PDB entry 9EEI | X-ray diffraction, 2.76 A resolution | chain A

== Chain A ==
Molecule: 3C-like proteinase nsp5
From: Severe acute respiratory syndrome coronavirus 2
Notes: EC 3.4.22.69
UniProt: P0DTD1 (R1AB_SARS2); residues 1-306 here correspond to UniProt positions 3264-3569 (UniProt number = residue number + 3263)
Amino-acid sequence (306 residues; numbered 1 to 306; the number before each row is that of its first residue):
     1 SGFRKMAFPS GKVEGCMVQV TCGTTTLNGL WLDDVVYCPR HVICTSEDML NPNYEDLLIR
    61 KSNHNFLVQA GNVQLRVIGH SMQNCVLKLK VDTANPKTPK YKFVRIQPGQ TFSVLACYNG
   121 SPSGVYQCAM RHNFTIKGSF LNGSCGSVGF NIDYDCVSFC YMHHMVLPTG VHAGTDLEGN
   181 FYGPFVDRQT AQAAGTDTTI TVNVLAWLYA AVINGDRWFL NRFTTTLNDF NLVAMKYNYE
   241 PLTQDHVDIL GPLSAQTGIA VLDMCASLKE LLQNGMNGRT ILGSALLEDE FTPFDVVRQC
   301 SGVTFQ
Disordered / not traced: 306
Covalent attachments: GC373 bound form, GC376 bound form (UED) linked to Cys145
Sequence notes: engineered mutation His132 (Pro3395 in P0DTD1), Val166 (Glu3429 in P0DTD1)
Residues lining bound ligands: GC373 bound form, GC376 bound form (UED; N~2~-[(benzyloxy)carbonyl]-N-{(2S)-1-hydroxy-3-[(3S)-2-oxopyrrolidin-3-yl]propan-2-yl}-L-leucinamide): His41, Met49, Tyr54, Phe140, Leu141, Asn142, Gly143, Ser144, His163, His164, Met165, Val166, Leu167, Pro168, His172, Asp187, Arg188, Gln189, Thr190, Ala191
Swiss-Prot annotation at these positions:
  - active site: His41 (For 3CL-PRO activity), Cys145 (Nucleophile)
  - site: Gln306 (Cleavage)
  - cross-link (Glycyl lysine isopeptide (Lys-Gly)): Lys5 (interchain with G-Cter in ubiquitin), Lys90 (interchain with G-Cter in ubiquitin)
From the paper describing this entry:
  - binding site for GC373 bound form, GC376 bound form: Cys145, Val166
  - catalytic residues: Cys145
  - conformationally variable residues: Ser1
  - mutagenesis - N142L (5-fold), E166V: decreased growth
  - mutagenesis - E166V: unchanged catalytic activity on GC373 bound form, GC376 bound form
  - mutagenesis - E166V: unchanged binding to GC373 bound form, GC376 bound form
  - mutagenesis - E166V: unchanged stability
  - mutagenesis - P132H: increased binding to nsp5 dimer (proposed by the authors, not directly observed)
  - catalytic residues: His41 (citing earlier work)
  - mutagenesis - E166V (9-fold): decreased catalytic activity on NIR

== In short ==
Covalently linked GC373 bound form, GC376 bound form: at Cys145. Curated annotation (UniProt) lists
active-site residues His41 and Cys145. From the paper: catalytic residues Cys145 and His41; N142L and E166V
reduce growth.
Chain A is 3C-like proteinase nsp5 (Severe acute respiratory syndrome coronavirus 2); the structure, Crystal
structure of the SARS-CoV-2 Omicron nsp5 main protease (Mpro) E166V mutant in complex with inhibitor ..., was
determined by X-ray diffraction, deposited together with 9EET and 9EEV.
